Entry 1P34 (X-ray diffraction, 2.70 A resolution); this record covers chains J and F of the 10 polymer chains in the assembly.

== Chain J ==
Molecule: Palindromic 146bp Human Alpha-Satellite DNA fragment
Organism: Homo sapiens
Sequence (146 nucleotides; each row starts with the number of its first residue):
   147 ATCAATATCC ACCTGCAGAT TCTACCAAAA GTGTATTTGG AAACTGCTCC ATCAAAAGGC
   207 ATGTTCAGCG GAATTCCGCT GAACATGCCT TTTGATGGAG CAGTTTCCAA ATACACTTTT
   267 GGTAGAATCT GCAGGTGGAT ATTGAT

== Chain F ==
Name: Histone H4
Organism: Xenopus laevis
UniProt: P62799 (H4_XENLA); residues 201-302 here correspond to UniProt positions 1-102 (UniProt number = residue number - 200)
Sequence (102 residues; row label = number of the first residue in the row):
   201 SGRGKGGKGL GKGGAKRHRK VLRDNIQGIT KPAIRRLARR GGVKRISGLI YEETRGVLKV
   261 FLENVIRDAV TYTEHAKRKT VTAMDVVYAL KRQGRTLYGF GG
Not modelled in the structure: 201-221

== How chain J and chain F interact ==
Residue-residue contacts - 6 pairs, chain J then chain F:
  DA207(J) with Thr230(F), phosphate contact; Pro232(F), phosphate contact; Arg236(F), salt bridge to the phosphate
  DT208(J) with Thr230(F), phosphate contact; Pro232(F), phosphate contact
  DG216(J) with Arg245(F), sugar contact
Also at the interface, not in a pair above, chain J (5 interface residues in all): DC196, DG214
Also at the interface, not in a pair above, chain F (6 interface residues in all): Lys231, Thr280

== Summary ==
Chain J and chain F form an interface of 5 and 6 residues respectively; the contacts include 1 salt bridge.
Its one salt-bridged contact is DA207(J)-Arg236(F).
Chain J is Palindromic 146bp Human Alpha-Satellite DNA fragment (Homo sapiens) and chain F is Histone H4
(Xenopus laevis); the structure, Crystallographic Studies of Nucleosome Core Particles containing Histone
'Sin' Mutants, was determined by X-ray diffraction together with 1P3A, 1P3B, 1P3F, 1P3G, 1P3I, 1P3K and 4
further entries from the same study.
